8U9R - chains A and E of the 14 polymer chains in the assembly; structure by X-ray diffraction, 3.34 A resolution.

[Chain A]
Name: DNA-directed RNA polymerase II subunit RPB1
Source organism: Saccharomyces cerevisiae
Notes: EC 2.7.7.6
Reference sequence: P04050 (RPB1_YEAST); residue numbers follow UniProt; this construct covers 1-1733
Chain sequence (1733 residues; numbered 1 to 1733; the number before each row is that of its first residue):
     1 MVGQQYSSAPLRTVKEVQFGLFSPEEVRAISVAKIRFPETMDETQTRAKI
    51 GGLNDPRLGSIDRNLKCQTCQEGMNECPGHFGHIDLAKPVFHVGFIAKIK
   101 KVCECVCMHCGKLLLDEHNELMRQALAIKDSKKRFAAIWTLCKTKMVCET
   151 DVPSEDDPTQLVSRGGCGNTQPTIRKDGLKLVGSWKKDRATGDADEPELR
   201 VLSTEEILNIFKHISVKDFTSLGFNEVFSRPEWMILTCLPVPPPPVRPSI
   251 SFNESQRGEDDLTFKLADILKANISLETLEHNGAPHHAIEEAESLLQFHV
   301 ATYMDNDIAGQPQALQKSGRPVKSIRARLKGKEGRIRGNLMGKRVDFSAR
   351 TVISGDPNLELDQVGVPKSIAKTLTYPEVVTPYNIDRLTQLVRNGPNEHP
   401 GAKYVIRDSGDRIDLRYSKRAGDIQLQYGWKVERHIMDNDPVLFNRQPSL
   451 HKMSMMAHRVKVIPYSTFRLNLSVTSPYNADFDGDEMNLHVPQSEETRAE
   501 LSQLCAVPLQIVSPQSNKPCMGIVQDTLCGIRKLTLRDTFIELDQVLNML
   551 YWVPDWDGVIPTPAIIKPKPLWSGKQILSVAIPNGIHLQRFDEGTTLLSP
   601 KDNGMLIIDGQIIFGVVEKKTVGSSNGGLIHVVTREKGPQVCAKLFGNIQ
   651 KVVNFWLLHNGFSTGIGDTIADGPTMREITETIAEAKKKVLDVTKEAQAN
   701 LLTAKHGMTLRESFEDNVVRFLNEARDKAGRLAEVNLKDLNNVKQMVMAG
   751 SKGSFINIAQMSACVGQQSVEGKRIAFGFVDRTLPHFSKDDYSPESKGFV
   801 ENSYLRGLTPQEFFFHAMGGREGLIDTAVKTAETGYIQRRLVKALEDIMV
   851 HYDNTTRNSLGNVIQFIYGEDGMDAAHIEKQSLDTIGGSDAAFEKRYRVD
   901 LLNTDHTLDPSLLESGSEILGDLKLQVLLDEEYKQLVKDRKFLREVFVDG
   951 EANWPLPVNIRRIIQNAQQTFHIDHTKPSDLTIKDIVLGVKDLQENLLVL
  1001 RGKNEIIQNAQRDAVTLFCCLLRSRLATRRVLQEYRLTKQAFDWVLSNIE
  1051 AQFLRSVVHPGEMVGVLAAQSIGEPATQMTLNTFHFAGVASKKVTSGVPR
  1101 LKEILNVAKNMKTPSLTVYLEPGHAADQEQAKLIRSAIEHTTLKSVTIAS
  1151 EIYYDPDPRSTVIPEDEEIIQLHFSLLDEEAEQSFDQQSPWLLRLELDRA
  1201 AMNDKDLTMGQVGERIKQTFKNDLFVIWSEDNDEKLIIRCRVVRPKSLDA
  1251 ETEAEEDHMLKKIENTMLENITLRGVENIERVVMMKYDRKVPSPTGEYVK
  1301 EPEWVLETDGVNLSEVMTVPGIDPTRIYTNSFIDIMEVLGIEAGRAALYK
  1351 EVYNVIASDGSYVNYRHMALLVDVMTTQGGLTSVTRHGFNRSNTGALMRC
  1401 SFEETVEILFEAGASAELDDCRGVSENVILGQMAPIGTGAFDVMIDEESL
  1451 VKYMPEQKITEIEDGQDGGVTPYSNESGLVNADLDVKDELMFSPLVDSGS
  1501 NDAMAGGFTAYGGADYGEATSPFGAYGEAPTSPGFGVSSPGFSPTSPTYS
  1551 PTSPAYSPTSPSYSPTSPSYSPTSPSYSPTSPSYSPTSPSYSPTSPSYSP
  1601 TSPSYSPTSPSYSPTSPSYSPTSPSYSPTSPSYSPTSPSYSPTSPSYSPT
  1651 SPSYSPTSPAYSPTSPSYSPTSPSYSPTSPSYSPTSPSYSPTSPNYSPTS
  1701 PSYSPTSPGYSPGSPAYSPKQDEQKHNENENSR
Disordered / not traced: 1-2, 154-162, 166, 187-197, 253-255, 319-320, 336, 1157-1160, 1173-1186, 1244-1254, 1455-1733
Metal / ion sites: Zn2+ site 1: Cys67, Cys70, Cys77, His80; Zn2+ site 2 near Cys167 (its only coordinating residue here); Mg2+ site 1: Asp481, Asp483, Asp485 (together with ATP); Mg2+ site 2: Asp481, Asp483 (together with ATP)
Small-molecule neighbours: ATP (adenosine-5'-triphosphate): Arg446, Pro448, Asn479, Asp481, Asp483, Asp485, Thr827, Gln1078, Leu1081, Phe1084, His1085
UniProt features mapped onto this chain:
  - region: Pro248 to Asp260 (Lid loop), Asn306 to Lys323 (Rudder loop), Pro810 to Glu822 (Bridging helix)
  - binding site (Zn(2+)): Cys67, Cys70, Cys77, His80, Cys107, Cys110, Cys148, Cys167
  - binding site (Mg(2+)): Asp481, Asp483, Asp485
  - modified residue: Thr1471 (Phosphothreonine)
  - cross-link (Glycyl lysine isopeptide (Lys-Gly)): Lys695 (interchain with G-Cter in ubiquitin), Lys1246 (interchain with G-Cter in ubiquitin), Lys1350 (interchain with G-Cter in ubiquitin)
  - natural variant: Ser1653 to Pro1659 (deletion: In strain: A364A)
  - mutagenesis: Lys1246 (K1246R: Impairs ubiquitination during transcription stress)
From the paper describing this entry:
  - Mg2+ coordination: Asp481, Asp483, Asp485
  - binding site for ATP: Arg446, Asn479, Gln1078, Leu1081, Phe1084, His1085
  - specificity-determining residues: Arg446
  - contacts within the chain: Thr834-Thr1077 (hydrogen bond)

[Chain E]
Name: DNA-directed RNA polymerases I, II, and III subunit RPABC1
Source organism: Saccharomyces cerevisiae
Reference sequence: A0A6A5Q456 (A0A6A5Q456_YEASX); residue numbers follow UniProt; this construct covers 1-215
Chain sequence (215 residues; numbered 1 to 215; the number before each row is that of its first residue):
     1 MDQENERNISRLWRAFRTVKEMVKDRGYFITQEEVELPLEDFKAKYCDSM
    51 GRPQRKMMSFQANPTEESISKFPDMGSLWVEFCDEPSVGVKTMKTFVIHI
   101 QEKNFQTGIFVYQNNITPSAMKLVPSIPPATIETFNEAALVVNITHHELV
   151 PKHIRLSSDEKRELLKRYRLKESQLPRIQRADPVALYLGLKRGEVVKIIR
   201 KSETSGRYASYRICM
Disordered / not traced: 1, 47-52, 120-121

[How chain A and chain E interact]
Contacting residue pairs (97; chain A residue first):
  Arg857(A) with Tyr168(E); Leu170(E); Gln174(E)
  Leu860(A) with Gln174(E)
  Gly861(A) with Gln174(E)
  Asn862(A) with Gln174(E); Arg177(E)
  Val863(A) with Leu170(E), hydrophobic; Gln174(E), hydrogen bond (backbone-backbone); Pro176(E)
  Gln865(A) with Tyr208(E)
  Phe866(A) with Tyr168(E), hydrophobic; Tyr208(E), hydrogen bond (backbone-side chain); Ala209(E); Ser210(E); Tyr211(E), hydrophobic
  Gly869(A) with Thr204(E), hydrogen bond (backbone-side chain)
  Glu870(A) with Arg200(E), salt bridge; Ser202(E), hydrogen bond; Thr204(E); Ser205(E), hydrogen bond (backbone-side chain); Tyr208(E)
  Asp871(A) with Thr204(E)
  Phe942(A) with Lys201(E); Gly206(E)
  Glu945(A) with Lys201(E), salt bridge
  Val946(A) with Lys201(E); Ser202(E); Gly206(E)
  Phe947(A) with Glu203(E)
  Trp954(A) with Glu203(E)
  Leu956(A) with Thr204(E)
  Asn1004(A) with Arg167(E)
  Ile1006(A) with Glu163(E); Arg167(E)
  Ile1007(A) with Arg167(E)
  Ala1010(A) with Tyr168(E)
  Arg1012(A) with Arg207(E)
  Asp1013(A) with Ser205(E); Arg207(E), salt bridge; Ala209(E)
  Ala1014(A) with Ser205(E)
  Thr1016(A) with Ser205(E); Arg207(E)
  Leu1017(A) with Glu203(E); Thr204(E); Ser205(E), hydrogen bond (backbone-backbone); Gly206(E)
  Glu1315(A) with Arg11(E), salt bridge
  Met1317(A) with Val142(E)
  Thr1318(A) with Arg11(E); Arg14(E), hydrogen bond (backbone-side chain); Ala138(E); Val141(E); Val142(E)
  Pro1324(A) with Val142(E), hydrophobic; His147(E), hydrogen bond (backbone-side chain)
  Thr1325(A) with His146(E), hydrogen bond (side chain-backbone); His147(E), hydrogen bond (backbone-side chain); Glu148(E), hydrogen bond (backbone-backbone)
  Arg1326(A) with His147(E); Glu148(E)
  Ile1327(A) with His147(E), hydrogen bond (backbone-side chain)
  Ile1335(A) with Leu149(E), hydrophobic
  Met1336(A) with Gln179(E)
  Glu1337(A) with Pro183(E)
  Val1338(A) with Ile144(E); Pro183(E)
  Leu1339(A) with His147(E); Val150(E); Val184(E)
  Gly1340(A) with Asp182(E); Pro183(E)
  Ile1341(A) with Ile178(E), hydrophobic; Asp182(E), hydrogen bond (backbone-side chain); Arg212(E)
  Glu1342(A) with Leu149(E); Pro151(E); His153(E); Ile198(E); Arg200(E), salt bridge; Arg212(E), salt bridge
  Ala1343(A) with Leu149(E); Val150(E), hydrophobic
  Arg1345(A) with Arg200(E)
  Tyr1349(A) with Glu203(E)
  Tyr1365(A) with Glu203(E)
  Asp1373(A) with Arg200(E), salt bridge
  Thr1376(A) with Arg212(E), hydrogen bond (backbone-side chain)
  Thr1377(A) with Pro176(E); Arg212(E)
  Gln1378(A) with Arg177(E), hydrogen bond (backbone-side chain); Arg212(E); Met215(E)
  Gly1379(A) with Arg177(E), hydrogen bond (backbone-backbone); Gln179(E)
  Gly1380(A) with Gln179(E)
Other interface residues (no listed pair), chain A (58 interface residues in all): Asp853, Ile867, Leu1000, Val1015, Val1319, Ala1346, Ala1347, Arg1366
Other interface residues (no listed pair), chain E (43 interface residues in all): Leu164, Arg169, Ser173

[In short]
58 residues of chain A and 43 residues of chain E are in contact; the contacts include 16 hydrogen bonds and 7
salt bridges. Among the polar pairs are Glu870(A)-Arg200(E), Glu945(A)-Lys201(E) and Asp1013(A)-Arg207(E).
From the paper: a binding site for ATP at Arg446(A), Asn479(A) and Gln1078(A) among others; Mg2+ coordination
by Asp481(A), Asp483(A) and Asp485(A).
Chain A is DNA-directed RNA polymerase II subunit RPB1 and chain E is DNA-directed RNA polymerases I, II, and
III subunit RPABC1, both from Saccharomyces cerevisiae; the structure, Structural basis of transcription: RNA
polymerase II substrate binding and metal coordination using a free-electron laser, was determined by X-ray
diffraction (same publication as 9BVT, 9BW0 and 8U9X).
